2V4O - chains A and B; structure by X-ray diffraction, 2.71 A resolution.

[Chain A (and B)]
Molecule: Multifunctional protein sur E
From: Salmonella typhimurium
Notes: EC 3.1.3.5, 3.1.3.6, 3.1.3.11; chain B of this document is another copy of the same molecule, construct and numbering; everything in this record applies to it too
UniProtKB: P66881 (SURE_SALTY); numbering as in UniProt (aligned over 1-253)
Chain sequence (267 residues; each row starts with the number of its first residue; numbers below 1 keep their minus sign (Met-13 is residue -13)):
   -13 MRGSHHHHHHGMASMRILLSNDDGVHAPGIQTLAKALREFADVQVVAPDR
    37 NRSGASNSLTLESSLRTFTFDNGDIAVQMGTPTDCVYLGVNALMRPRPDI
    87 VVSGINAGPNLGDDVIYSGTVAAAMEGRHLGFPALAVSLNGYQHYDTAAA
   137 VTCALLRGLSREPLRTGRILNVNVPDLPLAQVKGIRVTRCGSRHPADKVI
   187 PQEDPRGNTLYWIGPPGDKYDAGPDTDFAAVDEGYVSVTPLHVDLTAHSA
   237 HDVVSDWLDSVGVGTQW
Unresolved in the structure: -13 to -1
Curated features (UniProtKB/Swiss-Prot):
  - binding site (a divalent metal cation): Asp8, Asp9, Ser39, Asn92
Bound ions: Mg2+: Asp8, Asp9, Ser39, Asn92 (together with phosphate ion)
What the authors report for this chain:
  - self-association interface (contacts with another copy of this molecule); pairs are residue here / residue on that copy: Glu48-Arg192, Arg52-Asp190 (salt bridge), Asp99-Arg114 (salt bridge), Ile186, Gln188, Pro191, Trp198
  - binding site for phosphate ion: Asp8, Gly40, Asn96, Ser104, Gly105, Thr106
  - catalytic residues: Asp8 (proposed by the authors, not directly observed)
  - catalytic residues: Asp9

[Interface between chain A and chain B]
Residue-residue contacts - 139 pairs, chain A then chain B:
  Asn37(A) - Glu48(B)
  Ser39(A) - Leu47(B)
  Gly40(A) - Ser44(B)
  Gly40(A) - Leu45(B)  hydrogen bond (backbone-backbone)
  Gly40(A) - Leu47(B)
  Ala41(A) - Ser44(B)
  Ser42(A) - Ser42(B)  hydrogen bond
  Ser42(A) - Asn43(B)  hydrogen bond (side chain-backbone)
  Ser42(A) - Ser44(B)
  Asn43(A) - Ser42(B)
  Asn43(A) - Ile102(B)
  Asn43(A) - Tyr103(B)
  Ser44(A) - Gly40(B)
  Ser44(A) - Ala41(B)
  Ser44(A) - Ser42(B)
  Ser44(A) - Ser44(B)
  Leu45(A) - Gly40(B)  hydrogen bond (backbone-backbone)
  Leu45(A) - Tyr103(B)  hydrophobic
  Leu47(A) - Gly40(B)
  Leu47(A) - Trp198(B)
  Ser49(A) - Trp198(B)
  Ser50(A) - Leu196(B)
  Ser50(A) - Tyr197(B)
  Ser50(A) - Trp198(B)
  Leu51(A) - Leu196(B)
  Leu51(A) - Tyr197(B)  hydrogen bond (backbone-backbone)
  Arg52(A) - Asp190(B)  salt bridge
  Arg52(A) - Asn194(B)
  Arg52(A) - Leu196(B)
  Thr53(A) - Tyr197(B)
  Tyr73(A) - Ala182(B)
  Tyr73(A) - Asp183(B)
  Tyr73(A) - Lys184(B)  hydrogen bond (side chain-backbone)
  Tyr73(A) - Val185(B)  hydrophobic
  Tyr73(A) - Ile199(B)  hydrogen bond (side chain-backbone)
  Leu74(A) - Tyr197(B)  hydrophobic
  Asn77(A) - Asp183(B)
  Leu79(A) - Tyr197(B)
  Asp99(A) - Arg114(B)  salt bridge
  Val101(A) - Leu231(B)  hydrophobic
  Ile102(A) - Asn43(B)
  Ile102(A) - Val229(B)  hydrophobic
  Ile102(A) - Leu231(B)  hydrophobic
  Tyr103(A) - Asn43(B)
  Tyr103(A) - Thr69(B)
  Tyr103(A) - Glu112(B)  hydrogen bond
  Tyr103(A) - Arg114(B)  hydrogen bond
  Met111(A) - Leu231(B)  hydrophobic
  Glu112(A) - Tyr103(B)  hydrogen bond
  Arg114(A) - Tyr103(B)  hydrogen bond
  His115(A) - Pro181(B)
  Ala140(A) - Val249(B)
  Leu141(A) - Trp243(B)
  Leu141(A) - Leu244(B)  hydrophobic
  Leu141(A) - Val249(B)  hydrophobic
  Gly144(A) - Trp243(B)
  Gly144(A) - Val247(B)
  Leu145(A) - Trp243(B)  hydrophobic
  Glu148(A) - Trp243(B)  hydrogen bond (backbone-side chain)
  Glu148(A) - Ser246(B)  hydrogen bond
  Glu148(A) - Val247(B)
  Pro149(A) - Trp243(B)
  Leu150(A) - Val239(B)  hydrophobic
  Leu150(A) - Val240(B)  hydrophobic
  Leu150(A) - Trp243(B)  hydrophobic
  Thr152(A) - Val239(B)
  Gly170(A) - Gly250(B)
  Ile171(A) - Val249(B)
  Ile171(A) - Gly250(B)
  Val173(A) - His237(B)
  Val173(A) - Val240(B)  hydrophobic
  Val173(A) - Ser241(B)
  Val173(A) - Leu244(B)  hydrophobic
  Arg175(A) - Thr232(B)
  Cys176(A) - Thr232(B)  hydrogen bond (backbone-side chain)
  Pro181(A) - His115(B)
  Ala182(A) - Tyr73(B)
  Ala182(A) - Asn77(B)
  Asp183(A) - Asn77(B)
  Lys184(A) - Tyr73(B)  hydrogen bond (backbone-side chain)
  Val185(A) - Tyr73(B)  hydrophobic
  Val185(A) - Leu74(B)  hydrophobic
  Val185(A) - Asn77(B)
  Val185(A) - Ala78(B)  hydrophobic
  Asp190(A) - Arg52(B)  salt bridge
  Asn194(A) - Arg52(B)
  Leu196(A) - Ser50(B)
  Leu196(A) - Leu51(B)
  Leu196(A) - Arg52(B)
  Tyr197(A) - Ser50(B)
  Tyr197(A) - Leu51(B)  hydrogen bond (backbone-backbone)
  Tyr197(A) - Thr53(B)
  Tyr197(A) - Leu74(B)  hydrophobic
  Tyr197(A) - Leu79(B)
  Trp198(A) - Leu47(B)
  Trp198(A) - Ser49(B)
  Trp198(A) - Ser50(B)
  Gly200(A) - Tyr73(B)
  Thr225(A) - Thr232(B)
  Pro226(A) - Thr232(B)
  Pro226(A) - Ala233(B)  hydrogen bond (backbone-backbone)
  Pro226(A) - Ala236(B)  hydrophobic
  Leu227(A) - Leu231(B)
  Leu227(A) - Ala233(B)
  His228(A) - Leu231(B)  hydrogen bond (backbone-backbone)
  His228(A) - Thr232(B)
  His228(A) - Ala233(B)
  Leu231(A) - Val101(B)  hydrophobic
  Leu231(A) - Ile102(B)  hydrophobic
  Leu231(A) - Leu227(B)
  Leu231(A) - His228(B)  hydrogen bond (backbone-backbone)
  Leu231(A) - Leu231(B)  hydrophobic
  Thr232(A) - Arg175(B)
  Thr232(A) - Cys176(B)  hydrogen bond (side chain-backbone)
  Thr232(A) - Thr225(B)
  Thr232(A) - Pro226(B)
  Thr232(A) - His228(B)
  Ala233(A) - Pro226(B)  hydrogen bond (backbone-backbone)
  Ala233(A) - His228(B)  hydrogen bond (backbone-side chain)
  His234(A) - Arg175(B)
  Ala236(A) - Thr152(B)
  His237(A) - Val173(B)
  Val239(A) - Leu150(B)
  Val239(A) - Thr152(B)
  Val240(A) - Val173(B)  hydrophobic
  Val240(A) - Pro226(B)  hydrophobic
  Ser241(A) - Val173(B)
  Trp243(A) - Leu141(B)
  Trp243(A) - Gly144(B)
  Trp243(A) - Leu145(B)  hydrophobic
  Trp243(A) - Glu148(B)  hydrogen bond (side chain-backbone)
  Trp243(A) - Leu150(B)  hydrophobic
  Leu244(A) - Ile171(B)  hydrophobic
  Leu244(A) - Val173(B)  hydrophobic
  Ser246(A) - Glu148(B)  hydrogen bond
  Val247(A) - Gly144(B)
  Val249(A) - Ala140(B)
  Val249(A) - Leu141(B)  hydrophobic
  Gly250(A) - Ile171(B)
Interface residues without a listed pair, chain A (85 interface residues in all): Thr46, Glu48, Thr69, Asp70, Ala78, Arg83, Arg151, Gly153, Leu156, Thr174, Arg179, Thr195, Ile199, Val224, Val229, Asp230
Interface residues without a listed pair, chain B (80 interface residues in all): Ser39, Thr46, Asp99, Met111, Arg147, Pro149, Gly153, Leu156, Gly170, Thr174, Gly200, Val224, Asp230, His234

[Overview]
85 residues of chain A face 80 of chain B across their interface; the contacts include 24 hydrogen bonds and 3
salt bridges. Polar contacts include Arg52(A)-Asp190(B), Asp99(A)-Arg114(B) and Ser42(A)-Ser42(B). The paper
reports catalytic residues Asp8(A) and Asp9(A); a binding site for phosphate ion at Asp8(A), Gly40(A) and
Asn96(A) among others.
Chain A and chain B are both Multifunctional protein sur E (Salmonella typhimurium); the structure, Crystal
structure of Salmonella typhimurium SurE at 2.75 angstrom resolution in monoclinic form, was determined by
X-ray diffraction (same publication as 2V4N).
